Entry 1LI2 (X-ray diffraction, 2.00 A resolution); this record covers chain A.

[Chain A]
Name: Lysozyme
Source organism: Enterobacteria phage T4
Notes: EC 3.2.1.17
UniProtKB: P00720 (LYS_BPT4); residues 1-164 here = UniProt positions 1-164
Amino-acid sequence (164 residues; numbered 1 to 164; the number before each row is that of its first residue):
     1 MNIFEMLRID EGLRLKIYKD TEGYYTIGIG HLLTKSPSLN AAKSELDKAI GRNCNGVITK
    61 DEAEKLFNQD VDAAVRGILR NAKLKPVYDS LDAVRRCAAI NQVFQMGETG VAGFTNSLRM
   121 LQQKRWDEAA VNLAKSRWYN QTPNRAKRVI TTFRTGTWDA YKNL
Disordered / not traced: 163-164
Construct notes: engineered mutation A99 (Leu in P00720), Q102 (Met in P00720)
Swiss-Prot annotation at these positions:
  - active site (Proton donor/acceptor): E11, D20
  - binding site (substrate): L32, F104, S117, N132
  - mutagenesis: E11 (E11A/F/H/M/N: Complete loss of enzymatic activity; E11N: Loss of 84% of enzymatic activity; E11Q: Complete loss of activity), D20 (D20A/N/S/T: Complete loss of enzymatic activity; D20C: Nearly no effet on specific enzymatic activity; D20E/Q: Loss of 99% of enzymatic activity), T26 (T26E: Complete loss of activity at neutral pH; covalently bound substrate; T26H: Facilitates transglycosylation more effectively than hydrolysis; covalently bound substrate), G30 (G30A: Almost complete loss of enzymatic activity; G30F: Almost complete loss of enzymatic activity. The enzyme is destabilized by 1.5 kcal/mol), S117 (S117F: 10-fold decrease in enzymatic activity; S117I: 500-fold decrease in enzymatic activity; S117V: 50-fold decrease in enzymatic activity), N132 (N132I: 5-fold decrease in enzymatic activity; N132M/F: 2-fold decrease in enzymatic activity)
Small-molecule neighbours: phenol (IPH): I78, L84, V87, Y88, A99, Q102, V103, V111, L118, L121, F153
What the authors report for this chain:
  - binding site for phenol: Q102
  - conformationally variable residues (helix shift): E108 to G113
  - mutagenesis - L99A/M102Q: increased binding to phenol
  - mutagenesis - L99A/M102Q: decreased binding to Toluene

[Overview]
Bound to chain A: phenol. From UniProt: active-site residues E11 and D20, 4 substrate-binding residues and 6
mutagenesis sites. From the paper: a binding site for phenol at Q102; L99A/M102Q increase binding to phenol.
Chain A is Lysozyme (Enterobacteria phage T4); the structure, T4 Lysozyme Mutant L99A/M102Q Bound by Phenol,
was determined by X-ray diffraction (same publication as 1LGU, 1LGW, 1LGX, 1LI3 and 1LI6).
